6S7O - chains A and D of the 8 polymer chains in the assembly; structure by electron microscopy, 3.50 A resolution.

== Chain A ==
Molecule: Dolichyl-diphosphooligosaccharide--protein glycosyltransferase subunit STT3A
From: Homo sapiens
Notes: EC 2.4.99.18
Reference sequence: P46977 (STT3A_HUMAN); residue numbers follow UniProt; this construct covers 1-705
Sequence (705 residues; numbered 1 to 705; the number before each row is that of its first residue):
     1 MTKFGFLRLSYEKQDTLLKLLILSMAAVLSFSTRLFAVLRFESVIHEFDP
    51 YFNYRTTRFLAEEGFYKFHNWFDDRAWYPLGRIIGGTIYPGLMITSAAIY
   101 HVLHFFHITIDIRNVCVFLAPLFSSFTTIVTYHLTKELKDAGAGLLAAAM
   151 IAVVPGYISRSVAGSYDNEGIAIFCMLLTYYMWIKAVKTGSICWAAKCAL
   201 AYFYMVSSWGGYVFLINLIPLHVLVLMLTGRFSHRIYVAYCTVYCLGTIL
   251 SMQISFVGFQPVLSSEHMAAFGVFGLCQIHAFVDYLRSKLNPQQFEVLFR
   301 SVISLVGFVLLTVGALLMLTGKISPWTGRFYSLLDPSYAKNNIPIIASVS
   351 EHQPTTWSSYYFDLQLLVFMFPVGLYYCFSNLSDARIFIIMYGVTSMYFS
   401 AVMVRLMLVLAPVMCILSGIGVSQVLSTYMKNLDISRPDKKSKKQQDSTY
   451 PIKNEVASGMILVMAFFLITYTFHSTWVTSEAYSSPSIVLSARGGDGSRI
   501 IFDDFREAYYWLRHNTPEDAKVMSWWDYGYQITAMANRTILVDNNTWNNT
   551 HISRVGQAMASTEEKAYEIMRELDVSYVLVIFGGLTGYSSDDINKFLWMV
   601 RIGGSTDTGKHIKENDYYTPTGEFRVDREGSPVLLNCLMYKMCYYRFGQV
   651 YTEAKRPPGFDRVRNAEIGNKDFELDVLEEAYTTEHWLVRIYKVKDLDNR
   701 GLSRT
Disordered / not traced: 1-6, 300-321, 438-452, 493-498
Covalent attachments: glycan linked to Asn548
Small-molecule neighbours:
  - EGY ((4R,7R)-4-hydroxy-N,N,N-trimethyl-4,9-dioxo-7-[(undecanoyloxy)methyl]-3,5,8-trioxa-4lambda~5~-phosphadocosan-1-aminium), molecule 1: Lys19, Leu20, Leu23, Ser24, Ala27, Val28, Ile129, Tyr132, His133, Lys136
  - EGY, molecule 2: Phe31, Leu35, Val38, Ser43, Ile99, Leu103, Ile110, Arg113, Asn114, Phe118, Leu122
  - EGY, molecule 3: Phe65, Tyr66, His69, Pro90, Ile94, Thr95, Ala98, Phe203, Tyr204, Ser207, Gln253, Ile254
  - EGY, molecule 4: Ile108, Phe126, Ile129
  - EGY, molecule 5: Leu221, Leu224, Val225, Leu228, Thr229, Arg231, Phe379, Leu382, Ile387, Met391, Val394, Thr395, Tyr398
  - KZB ((2S,3R,4R,5S,6S)-2-(hydroxymethyl)-6-[(1S,2R,3R,4R,5'S,6S,7R,8S,9R,12R,13R,15S,16S,18R)-5',7,9,13-tetramethyl-3,15-bis(oxidanyl)spiro[5-oxapentacyclo[10.8.0.02,9.04,8.013,18]icosane-6,2'-oxane]-16-yl]oxy-oxane-3,4,5-triol), molecule 1: His101, Val102, Phe105, Phe106
  - KZB, molecule 2: Phe126, Ile129, Val130, His133, Phe174, Tyr181, Met182, Lys185, Trp194
  - KZB, molecule 3: Tyr244, Thr248, Val262, Phe271
  - KZE ([(3R,6Z,10Z,14Z,18Z)-3,7,11,15,19,23-hexamethyltetracosa-6,10,14,18,22-pentaenyl] dihydrogen phosphate): Trp209, Gly210, Gly211, Phe214, Asn217, Leu221, Trp326, Arg329, Phe330, Leu333, Leu334, Thr395, Phe399, Arg405, Leu406
UniProt features mapped onto this chain:
  - region: Trp525 to Asp527 (Interacts with target acceptor peptide in protein substrate)
  - motif: Glu47 to Asp49 (DXD motif 1), Asp167 to Glu169 (DXD motif 2), Ser348 to Glu351 (SVSE motif), Trp525 to Gly529 (WWDYG motif), Asp592 to Met599 (DK motif)
  - binding site (Mn(2+)): Asp49, Asp167, Glu169
  - binding site (dolichyl diphosphooligosaccharide): Arg405, Tyr530
  - site: Asp49 (Interacts with target acceptor peptide in protein substrate), Arg160 (Important for catalytic activity), Glu351 (Interacts with target acceptor peptide in protein substrate), Lys595 (Interacts with target acceptor peptide in protein substrate)
  - glycosylation (N-linked (GlcNAc...) asparagine): Asn537, Asn544, Asn548 (high mannose)
Reported in the primary citation:
  - post-translational modification sites: Asn537, Asn548

== Chain D ==
Molecule: Dolichyl-diphosphooligosaccharide--protein glycosyltransferase subunit DAD1
From: Homo sapiens
Reference sequence: P61803 (DAD1_HUMAN); residues 1-113 here = UniProt positions 1-113
Sequence (113 residues; row label = number of the first residue in the row):
     1 MSASVVSVISRFLEEYLSSTPQRLKLLDAYLLYILLTGALQFGYCLLVGT
    51 FPFNSFLSGFISCVGSFILAVCLRIQINPQNKADFQGISPERAFADFLFA
   101 STILHLVVMNFVG
Disordered / not traced: 1-3
Small-molecule neighbours:
  - EGY ((4R,7R)-4-hydroxy-N,N,N-trimethyl-4,9-dioxo-7-[(undecanoyloxy)methyl]-3,5,8-trioxa-4lambda~5~-phosphadocosan-1-aminium): Arg92, Ala95, Asp96, Leu98, Phe99, Thr102
  - KZB ((2S,3R,4R,5S,6S)-2-(hydroxymethyl)-6-[(1S,2R,3R,4R,5'S,6S,7R,8S,9R,12R,13R,15S,16S,18R)-5',7,9,13-tetramethyl-3,15-bis(oxidanyl)spiro[5-oxapentacyclo[10.8.0.02,9.04,8.013,18]icosane-6,2'-oxane]-16-yl]oxy-oxane-3,4,5-triol): Phe42, Cys45, Leu46, Gly49, Phe53, Phe56, Leu57, Phe60, Ile61
UniProt features mapped onto this chain:
  - modified residue: Ser2 (N-acetylserine)

== How chain A and chain D interact ==
Residue-residue contacts (44; chain A residue first):
  Gly190(A) with Gln76(D); Phe85(D); Ile88(D)
  Ser191(A) with Gln76(D); Ile88(D); Asp96(D), hydrogen bond
  Ile192(A) with Cys72(D), hydrophobic; Gln76(D); Asp96(D); Ala100(D), hydrophobic
  Cys193(A) with Arg92(D); Asp96(D)
  Ala196(A) with Phe99(D), hydrophobic
  Leu200(A) with Ile103(D), hydrophobic
  Ser233(A) with Asp84(D)
  His234(A) with Ile75(D); Asn81(D); Asp84(D)
  Arg235(A) with Asp84(D), hydrogen bond (side chain-backbone)
  Tyr237(A) with Val71(D); Ile75(D), hydrophobic
  Val238(A) with Cys72(D), hydrophobic
  Cys241(A) with Ile68(D), hydrophobic
  Thr242(A) with Cys72(D)
  Cys245(A) with Val64(D), hydrophobic; Ile68(D), hydrophobic
  Ile249(A) with Ile61(D), hydrophobic; Val107(D), hydrophobic
  Leu250(A) with Val107(D), hydrophobic
  Gln253(A) with Val107(D); Asn110(D), hydrogen bond
  Phe259(A) with Phe53(D), hydrophobic; Asn54(D); Leu57(D), hydrophobic
  Val262(A) with Leu57(D), hydrophobic
  Leu263(A) with Phe53(D), hydrophobic
  Phe274(A) with Ile68(D), hydrophobic
  Tyr285(A) with Tyr16(D)
  Leu286(A) with Phe12(D), hydrophobic
  Lys289(A) with Phe12(D); Ser19(D)
  Leu290(A) with Val8(D), hydrophobic; Phe12(D), hydrophobic
  Leu298(A) with Val5(D), hydrophobic
Also at the interface, not in a pair above, chain A (31 interface residues in all): Thr189, Met252, Gln278, Asn291, Gln294
Also at the interface, not in a pair above, chain D (31 interface residues in all): Arg11, Gly65, Leu69, Leu73, Phe111

== Summary ==
Chain A and chain D each contribute 31 residues to their interface; the contacts include 3 hydrogen bonds.
Polar pairs include Ser191(A)-Asp96(D), Arg235(A)-Asp84(D) and Gln253(A)-Asn110(D). One compound KZB molecule
is bound between chain A and chain D. The paper reports modification sites Asn537(A) and Asn548(A).
Here chain A is Dolichyl-diphosphooligosaccharide--protein glycosyltransferase subunit STT3A and chain D is
Dolichyl-diphosphooligosaccharide--protein glycosyltransferase subunit DAD1, both from Homo sapiens. Entry
6S7O (Cryo-EM structure of human oligosaccharyltransferase complex OST-A) was determined by electron
microscopy, deposited together with 6S7T.
